Entry 7OQB (electron microscopy, 9.00 A resolution (very low resolution: no residue pairs are listed; an interface is given only as per-side residue counts)); this record covers chains Q and P of the 21 polymer chains in the assembly.

Chain Q:
Name: Cold sensitive U2 snRNA suppressor 1
Organism: Saccharomyces cerevisiae
UniProt: Q02554 (CUS1_YEAST); residue numbers follow UniProt; this construct covers 1-436
Chain sequence (436 residues; numbered 1 to 436; the number before each row is that of its first residue):
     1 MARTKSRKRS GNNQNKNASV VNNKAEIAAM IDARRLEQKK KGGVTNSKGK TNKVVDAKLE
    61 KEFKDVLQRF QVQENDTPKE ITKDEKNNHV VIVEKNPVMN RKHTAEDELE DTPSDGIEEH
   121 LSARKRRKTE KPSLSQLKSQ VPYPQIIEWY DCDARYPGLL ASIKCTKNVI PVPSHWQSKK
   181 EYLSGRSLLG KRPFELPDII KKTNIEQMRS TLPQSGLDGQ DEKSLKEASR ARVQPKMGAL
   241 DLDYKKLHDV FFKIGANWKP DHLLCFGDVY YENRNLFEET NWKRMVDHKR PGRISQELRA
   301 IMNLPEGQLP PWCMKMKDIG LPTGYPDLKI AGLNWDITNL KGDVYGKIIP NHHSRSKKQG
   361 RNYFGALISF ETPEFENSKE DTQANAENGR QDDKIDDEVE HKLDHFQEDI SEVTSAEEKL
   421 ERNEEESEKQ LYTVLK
Unresolved in the structure: 1-124, 214-238, 354-360, 377-436
Swiss-Prot annotation at these positions:
  - modified residue: Thr-104 (Phosphothreonine), Thr-112 (Phosphothreonine), Ser-114 (Phosphoserine)
  - natural variant: Glu-181 (E181K: In allele CUS1-54)

Chain P:
Name: Pre-mRNA-splicing factor RSE1
Organism: Saccharomyces cerevisiae
UniProt: Q04693 (RSE1_YEAST); residue numbers follow UniProt; this construct covers 1-1361
Chain sequence (1361 residues; each row starts with the number of its first residue):
     1 MWGGGKMAVV SLSPHTAKMR KLFGQASTTM AYDGLKREAE RRTRSDHNIT MVAKDDELYL
    61 YHLTLKKQTN FVHSCIGHFV DLEAGSKREQ SQLCVATETH LELYDTADGE LKLIAKFQNL
   121 FATITSMKSL DLPHSGSRAK ASNWPTFLAL TSDSGNLSIV QIIMHAGALR LKTLVNQPLT
   181 RTTLRRVSPI SYMEIDPNGR CIILSSVEQN KLCFLVDYAQ KLRISSPLEI IRPHMVTLDM
   241 AVVDVNFNNP CFVTLEIDNA ATQLSVHLIF YVLELGLNHI VKKADYLVNP SANFVLSLPD
   301 LSRYNITTSL SDNNYDADYD TLFNPFVVIG FENHILVKDM NGFFSLKVEI PKRSITNSRH
   361 KNVTIISGIV QKLKNDFFVL LQSNHGDLFK LTVSPDTNDR NRPLVQLSYF DTIQNSHQLH
   421 IFKNGYLFAL SEMNNNFLFQ FEKLGVEKND FSNVLTSKDP NKSLVFEPSI KLQNLSILSQ
   481 QLNLNPSIKS QIVSDSPLSI ATKHFTNNKI ITLTNAVNYS NLISTSLPPN ATKLWLIPDP
   541 ATTGDNNTLL FITFPKKTMI LQIDNESMEE LTPDEATRSA FKLSQDTTIH TCLMGSHSII
   601 QVCTAELRHI VPTGKSRYSN KLTWVPPAGI RIVCATSSKT QLIISLSNYE LVYFKIDVSS
   661 DSLIELTTHP ELDTMPSKVA IVQDTQHADL LAIADNEGMI KIMSLKDQKE DFLTVISLQL
   721 VSEKISDMIM VRDSSIGQLN LHVGLENGVY MKFHIGDVDG SFTDIKRRFL GLKPVSLSYL
   781 REISVSLNNE EEEEEEEDDD DEKEEEEINS SGAKWMSCVV CHSSSTWVSY TWKNVWTIRQ
   841 LKDQNMLSCS KFVNADVAIN GVCSISSSGR LNIGRVSNFP TLDNWFHVHE SSVNKQENGG
   901 GDESNEEEED EMEEEMEMLQ ISTFRPRTIL SFPNNPKSIL FIDNHSGKKQ CRISLQIDGE
   961 CLKFGSSDHL YKILDDIDCV SAAIIDFTRQ ADHLIICAGD KRLLTYKILV NKDKLSFDIE
  1021 LLHQTEIISP IHAMLKFKNF LLTAMGSTIV LYGLGKKQLL RRSVTQTPVS ITKIVSMHQW
  1081 NYERLAVGDI HESVTLFIWD PAGNVFIPYV DDSVKRHVTV LKFLDEATVI GADRYGNAWT
  1141 LRSPPECEKI MSNHDPSELS NGAIKYPLDV ITLQQKLPNT YDCKFKFQLL NHFFVNDIIT
  1201 DFHILDSLSN SDRPGCIYMG LQGTVGCFIP LLSKGNVFMM GNIENIMAEA DDTFYLDYES
  1261 RKKNNNMRKE DDEEESGSVV LQGRHGIEDE IICEGSCSIL GRDHQEYRSY YAPVRKVIDG
  1321 DLCENFLRLS LNEQEFLAKN LKSVQVEDII QTINEVRTNY M
Unresolved in the structure: 1-52, 134-143, 306-322, 572-580, 706-710, 785-813, 891-917, 1266-1291

Chain Q / chain P interface:
At this resolution (9 A) residue pairs are not listed: 10 residues of chain Q and 12 of chain P lie at the interface.

In short:
10 residues of chain Q and 12 residues of chain P are in contact.
Here chain Q is Cold sensitive U2 snRNA suppressor 1 and chain P is Pre-mRNA-splicing factor RSE1, both from
Saccharomyces cerevisiae. Entry 7OQB (The U2 part of Saccharomyces cerevisiae spliceosomal pre-A complex
(delta BS-A ACT1)) was determined by electron microscopy (same publication as 7OQC and 7OQE).
